2B1K - chain A; structure by X-ray diffraction, 1.90 A resolution.

[Chain A]
Name: Thiol:disulfide interchange protein dsbE
Organism: Escherichia coli
Reference sequence: P0AA86 (DSBE_ECOLI); residues 19-185 here = UniProt positions 19-185
Chain sequence (168 residues; each row starts with the number of its first residue):
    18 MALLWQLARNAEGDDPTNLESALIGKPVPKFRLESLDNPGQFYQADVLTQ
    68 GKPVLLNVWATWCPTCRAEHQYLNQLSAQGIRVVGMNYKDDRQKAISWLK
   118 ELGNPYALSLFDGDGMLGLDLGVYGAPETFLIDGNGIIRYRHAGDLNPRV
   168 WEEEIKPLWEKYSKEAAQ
Disordered / not traced: 18-35, 185
Disulfide bonds: Cys80-Cys83
Sequence notes: initiating methionine (18)
Swiss-Prot annotation at these positions:
  - mutagenesis: Cys80 (C80S: Drastic decrease in activity), Cys83 (C83S: Drastic decrease in activity)

[Summary]
UniProt lists 2 mutagenesis sites.
Chain A is Thiol:disulfide interchange protein dsbE (Escherichia coli); the structure, Crystal structure of E.
coli CcmG protein, was determined by X-ray diffraction together with 2G0F and 2B1L from the same study.
